PDB entry 9NHJ | electron microscopy, 3.04 A resolution | chains H and L of the 8 polymer chains in the assembly

[Chain H]
Protein: RQk-FP-A pAb heavy chain
Source organism: Macaca mulatta
Amino-acid sequence (124 residues; row label = number of the first residue in the row; X marks 120 residues of unknown identity (built as UNK)):
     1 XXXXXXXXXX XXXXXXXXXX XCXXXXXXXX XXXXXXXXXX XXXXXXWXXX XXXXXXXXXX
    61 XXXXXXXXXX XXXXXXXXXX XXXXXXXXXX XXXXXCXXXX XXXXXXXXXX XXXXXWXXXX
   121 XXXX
Disulfide bonds: C22-C96

[Chain L]
Protein: RQk-FP-A pAb light chain
Source organism: Macaca mulatta
Amino-acid sequence (105 residues; numbered 2 to 106; the number before each row is that of its first residue; X marks 101 residues of unknown identity (built as UNK)):
     2 XXXXXXXXXX XXXXXXXXXX XCXXXXXXXX XXXWXXXXXX XXXXXXXXXX XXXXXXXXXX
    62 XXXXXXXXXX XXXXXXXXXX XXXXXXCXXX XXXXXXFXXX XXXXX
Disulfide bonds: C23-C88

[Interface between chain H and chain L]
Residue-residue contacts (1):
  W47(H) - F98(L)  hydrophobic
Interface residues without a listed pair, chain H (2 interface residues in all): W116

[In short]
2 residues of chain H and 1 residues of chain L are in contact.
Here chain H is RQk-FP-A pAb heavy chain and chain L is RQk-FP-A pAb light chain, both from Macaca mulatta.
Entry 9NHJ (AMC016 v4.2 in complex with FP-A pAb from animal RQk18 at week 43) was determined by electron
microscopy, deposited together with 9NHH, 9NHI, 9NHK, 9NHL, 9NHM, 9NHN, 9NHO and 9NI9.
